6Q0V - chains A and B of the 5 polymer chains in the assembly; structure by X-ray diffraction, 2.90 A resolution.

Chain A:
Protein: DNA damage-binding protein 1
Source organism: Homo sapiens
Notes: fragment: internal deletion of the BPB domain
UniProt: Q16531 (DDB1_HUMAN); the construct has insertions or renumbered stretches relative to UniProt, so the offset changes along the chain: 1-392 = UniProt 1-392; 697-699 = UniProt 393-395; 706-1140 = UniProt 706-1140
Chain sequence (864 residues; each row starts with the number of its first residue; note: 304 numbers in that range are skipped by the numbering (no residue carries them; nothing is unmodelled there); numbers below 1 keep their minus sign (Met-27 is residue -27)):
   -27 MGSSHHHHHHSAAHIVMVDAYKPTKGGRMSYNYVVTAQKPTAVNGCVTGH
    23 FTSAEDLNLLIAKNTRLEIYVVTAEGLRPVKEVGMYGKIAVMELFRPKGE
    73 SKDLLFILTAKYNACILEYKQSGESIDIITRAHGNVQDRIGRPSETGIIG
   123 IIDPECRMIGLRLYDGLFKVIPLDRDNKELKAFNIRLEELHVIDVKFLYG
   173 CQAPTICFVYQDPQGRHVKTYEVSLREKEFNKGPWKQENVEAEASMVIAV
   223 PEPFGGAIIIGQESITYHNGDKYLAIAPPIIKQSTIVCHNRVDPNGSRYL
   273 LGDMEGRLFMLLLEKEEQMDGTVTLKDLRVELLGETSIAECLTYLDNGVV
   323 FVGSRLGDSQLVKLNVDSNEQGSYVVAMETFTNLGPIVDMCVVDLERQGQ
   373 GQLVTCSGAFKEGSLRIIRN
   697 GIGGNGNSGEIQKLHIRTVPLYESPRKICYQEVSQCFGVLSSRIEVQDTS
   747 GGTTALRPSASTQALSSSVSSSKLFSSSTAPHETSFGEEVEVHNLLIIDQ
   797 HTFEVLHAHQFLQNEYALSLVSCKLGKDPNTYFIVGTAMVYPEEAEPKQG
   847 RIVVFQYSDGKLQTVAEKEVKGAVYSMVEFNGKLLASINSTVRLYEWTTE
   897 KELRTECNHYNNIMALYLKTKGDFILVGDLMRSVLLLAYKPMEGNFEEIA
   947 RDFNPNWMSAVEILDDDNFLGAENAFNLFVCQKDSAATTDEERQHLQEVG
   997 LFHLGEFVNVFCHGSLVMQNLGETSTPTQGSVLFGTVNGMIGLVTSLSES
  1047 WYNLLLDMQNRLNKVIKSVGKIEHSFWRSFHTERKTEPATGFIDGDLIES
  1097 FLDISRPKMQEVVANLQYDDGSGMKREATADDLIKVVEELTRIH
Not modelled in the structure: -27 to 0, 365-373, 697-709, 768-784, 982-983, 1011-1021, 1112-1123
Sequence notes: initiating methionine (-27); expression tag (-26 to 0); linker (700-705)
Curated features (UniProtKB/Swiss-Prot):
  - modified residue: Ser2 (N-acetylserine), Lys1067 (N6-acetyllysine), Thr1125 (Phosphothreonine)
  - cross-link: Lys1121 (Glycyl lysine isopeptide (Lys-Gly) (interchain with G-Cter in SUMO2))

Chain B:
Protein: DDB1- and CUL4-associated factor 15
Source organism: Homo sapiens
Notes: fragment: N-terminal domain
UniProt: Q66K64 (DCA15_HUMAN); residues 34-260 here = UniProt positions 34-260
Chain sequence (276 residues; numbered -15 to 260; the number before each row is that of its first residue; numbers below 1 keep their minus sign (Met-15 is residue -15)):
   -15 MDWSHPQFEKSAVGLNDIFEAQKIEWHEGGGGSGENLYFQGGGRMGRRRE
    35 HVLKQLERVKISGQLSPRLFRKLPPRVCVSLKNIVDEDFLYAGHIFLGFS
    85 KCGRYVLSYTSSSGDDDFSFYIYHLYWWEFNVHSKLKLVRQVRLFQDEEI
   135 YSDLYLTVCEWPSDASKVIVFGFNTRSANGMLMNMMMMSDENHRDIYVST
   185 VAVPPPGRCAACQDASRAHPGDPNAQCLRHGFMLHTKYQVVYPFPTFQPA
   235 FQLKKDQVVLLNTSYSLVACAVSVHS
Not modelled in the structure: -15 to 32, 98-102, 164-170, 201-207, 260
Sequence notes: initiating methionine (-15); expression tag (-14 to 33)
Curated features (UniProtKB/Swiss-Prot):
  - binding site (Zn(2+)): Cys193, Cys196, Cys211, His214
  - binding site (E7820): Phe231, Ala234, Phe235
  - modified residue: Ser50 (Phosphoserine)
  - mutagenesis: Val90 (V90D: Abolished interaction with DDB1, DDA1 and RBM39 in presence of indisulam), Leu91 (L91P: Abolished interaction with DDB1, DDA1 and RBM39 in presence of indisulam), Trp112 (W112R: Abolished interaction with DDB1, DDA1 and RBM39 in presence of indisulam), Phe129 (F129S/V: Abolished interaction with DDB1, DDA1 and RBM39 in presence of indisulam), Val182 (V182D: Decreased interaction with DDB1, DDA1 and RBM39 in presence of indisulam), Cys196 (C196Y: Decreased interaction with DDB1, DDA1 and RBM39 in presence of indisulam), Gln232 (Q232R: Decreased interaction with RBM39 in presence of indisulam, without affecting interaction with DDA1 and DDB1), Leu244 (L244P: Decreased interaction with DDB1, DDA1 and RBM39 in presence of indisulam)
Bound ions: Zn2+: Cys193, Cys196, Cys211, His214
Ligand contacts: Tasisulam (P7M; N-[(5-bromothiophen-2-yl)sulfonyl]-2,4-dichlorobenzamide): Thr230, Phe231, Gln232, Pro233, Ala234, Phe235
From the paper describing this entry:
  - binding site for Tasisulam: Ala234, Phe235

Chain A / chain B interface:
Residue-residue contacts (74; chain A residue first):
  Arg114(A) - Arg52(B)
  Pro115(A) - Arg52(B)  hydrogen bond (backbone-side chain)
  Ser116(A) - Arg52(B)
  Glu117(A) - Arg52(B)
  Glu117(A) - Arg55(B)  salt bridge
  Asp137(A) - Arg52(B)  salt bridge
  Leu328(A) - Ile45(B)
  Pro358(A) - Lys44(B)
  Pro358(A) - Ile45(B)  hydrophobic
  Val360(A) - Ile45(B)  hydrophobic
  Phe382(A) - Ile45(B)  hydrophobic
  Arg722(A) - Glu41(B)  salt bridge
  Tyr812(A) - Lys38(B)  hydrogen bond
  Leu814(A) - Leu37(B)  hydrophobic
  Ala834(A) - Leu37(B)  hydrophobic
  Val836(A) - His35(B)
  Val836(A) - Leu37(B)  hydrophobic
  Glu839(A) - Arg33(B)  hydrogen bond (backbone-side chain)
  Glu840(A) - His35(B)
  Ala841(A) - Arg33(B)
  Ala841(A) - His35(B)  hydrogen bond (backbone-side chain)
  Ala841(A) - Val36(B)  hydrogen bond (backbone-backbone)
  Glu842(A) - His35(B)
  Glu842(A) - Val36(B)
  Glu842(A) - Pro58(B)
  Glu842(A) - Pro59(B)
  Glu842(A) - Arg60(B)  salt bridge
  Pro843(A) - His35(B)
  Pro843(A) - Val36(B)
  Pro843(A) - Leu37(B)  hydrophobic
  Tyr871(A) - Leu37(B)  hydrophobic
  Tyr871(A) - Leu40(B)  hydrophobic
  Tyr906(A) - His117(B)
  Asn907(A) - Asn115(B)
  Asn907(A) - Val116(B)
  Asn907(A) - His117(B)
  Asn907(A) - Ser118(B)  hydrogen bond
  Asn908(A) - Val61(B)
  Asn908(A) - Val116(B)
  Ile909(A) - Arg60(B)
  Ile909(A) - Val61(B)  hydrophobic
  Ile909(A) - Val116(B)  hydrophobic
  Met910(A) - Leu40(B)  hydrophobic
  Leu912(A) - Leu40(B)  hydrophobic
  Leu926(A) - Leu40(B)  hydrophobic
  Leu926(A) - Leu49(B)  hydrophobic
  Leu926(A) - Phe54(B)  hydrophobic
  Met927(A) - Arg60(B)
  Arg928(A) - Phe114(B)
  Arg928(A) - Asn115(B)  hydrogen bond
  Arg928(A) - Val116(B)
  Glu944(A) - Asn115(B)  hydrogen bond
  Arg947(A) - Phe114(B)
  Phe949(A) - Arg88(B)
  Phe949(A) - Glu113(B)
  Trp953(A) - Leu49(B)  hydrophobic
  Trp953(A) - Pro51(B)  hydrophobic
  Met954(A) - Leu49(B)
  Asn970(A) - Leu49(B)  hydrogen bond (side chain-backbone)
  Phe972(A) - Gly47(B)
  Asp980(A) - Arg192(B)  salt bridge
  Thr984(A) - Arg192(B)  hydrogen bond
  Glu987(A) - Arg88(B)  salt bridge
  Glu988(A) - Arg192(B)
  His991(A) - Pro190(B)
  His991(A) - Gly191(B)
  Phe1003(A) - Val43(B)  hydrophobic
  Phe1003(A) - Gly47(B)
  Phe1003(A) - Leu49(B)  hydrophobic
  Asn1005(A) - Lys44(B)  hydrogen bond (side chain-backbone)
  Val1033(A) - Lys44(B)
  Val1033(A) - Ile45(B)
  Val1033(A) - Ser46(B)
  Val1033(A) - Gly47(B)
Also at the interface, not in a pair above, chain A (52 interface residues in all): Arg327, Ala381, Glu787, Met835, Tyr837, Ala869, Ser886, Ser981
Also at the interface, not in a pair above, chain B (34 interface residues in all): Glu34, Ser50, Gln197

Overview:
The interface between chain A and chain B involves 52 residues on one side and 34 on the other, with 11
hydrogen bonds and 6 salt bridges. Polar pairs include Glu117(A)-Arg55(B), Asp137(A)-Arg52(B) and
Arg722(A)-Glu41(B). Ligands of chain B: Tasisulam. From the paper: a binding site for Tasisulam at Ala234(B)
and Phe235(B).
Here chain A is DNA damage-binding protein 1 and chain B is DDB1- and CUL4-associated factor 15, both from
Homo sapiens. Entry 6Q0V (Structure of DDB1-DDA1-DCAF15 complex bound to tasisulam and RBM39) was determined
by X-ray diffraction (same publication as 6Q0R and 6Q0W).
